9GMA - chains C and D of the 16 polymer chains in the assembly; structure by electron microscopy, 9.10 A resolution (very low resolution: no residue pairs are listed; an interface is given only as per-side residue counts).

# Chain C (and D)
Name: Chromosome partition protein MukF
Source organism: Photorhabdus thracensis
Notes: chain D of this document is another copy of the same molecule, construct and numbering; everything in this record applies to it too
UniProtKB: A0A0F7LMQ4 (A0A0F7LMQ4_9GAMM); numbering as in UniProt (aligned over 1-440)
Sequence (440 residues; each row starts with the number of its first residue):
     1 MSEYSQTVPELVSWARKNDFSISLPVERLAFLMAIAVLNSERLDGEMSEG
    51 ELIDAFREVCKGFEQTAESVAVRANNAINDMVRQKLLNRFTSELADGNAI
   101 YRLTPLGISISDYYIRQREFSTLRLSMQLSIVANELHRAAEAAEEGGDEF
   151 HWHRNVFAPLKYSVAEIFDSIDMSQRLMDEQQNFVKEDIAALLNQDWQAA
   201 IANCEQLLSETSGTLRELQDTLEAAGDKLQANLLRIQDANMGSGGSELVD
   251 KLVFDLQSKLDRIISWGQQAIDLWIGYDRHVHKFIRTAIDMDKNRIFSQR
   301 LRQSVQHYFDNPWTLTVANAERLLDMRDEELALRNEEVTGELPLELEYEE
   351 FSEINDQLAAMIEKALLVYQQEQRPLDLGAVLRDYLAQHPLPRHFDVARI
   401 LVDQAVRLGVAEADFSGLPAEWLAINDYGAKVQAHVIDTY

# How chain C and chain D interact
At this resolution (9 A) residue pairs are not listed: 90 residues of chain C and 93 of chain D lie at the interface.

# Overview
90 residues of chain C face 93 of chain D across their interface.
Both chains are Chromosome partition protein MukF (Photorhabdus thracensis). Entry 9GMA (MukBEF in a DNA
capture state (dimer)) was determined by electron microscopy, deposited together with 9GM6, 9GM7, 9GM8, 9GM9,
9GMB and 9GMD.
